8K65 - chains B and C of the 3 polymer chains in the assembly; structure by X-ray diffraction, 2.00 A resolution.

== Chain B ==
Protein: Cytochrome c oxidase subunit 2
Organism: Thermus thermophilus HB8
Notes: EC 7.1.1.9
UniProtKB: Q5SJ80 (COX2_THET8); numbering as in UniProt (aligned over 1-168)
Chain sequence (168 residues; each row starts with the number of its first residue):
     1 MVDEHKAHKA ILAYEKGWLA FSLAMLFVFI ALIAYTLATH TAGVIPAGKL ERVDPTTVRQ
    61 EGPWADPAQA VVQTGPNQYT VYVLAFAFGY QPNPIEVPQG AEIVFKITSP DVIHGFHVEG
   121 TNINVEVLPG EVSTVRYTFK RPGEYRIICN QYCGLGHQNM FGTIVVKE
Disordered / not traced: 1
Bound ions: dinuclear copper ion: His-114, Cys-149, Gln-151, Cys-153, His-157, Met-160
Curated features (UniProtKB/Swiss-Prot):
  - binding site (Cu cation): His-114, Cys-149, Cys-153, His-157

== Chain C ==
Protein: Cytochrome c oxidase polypeptide 2A
Organism: Thermus thermophilus HB8
Notes: EC 7.1.1.9
UniProtKB: P82543 (COXA_THET8); numbering as in UniProt (aligned over 1-34)
Chain sequence (34 residues; numbered 1 to 34; the number before each row is that of its first residue):
     1 MEEKPKGALA VILVLTLTIL VFWLGVYAVF FARG
Disordered / not traced: 1-3
Curated features (UniProtKB/Swiss-Prot):
  - modified residue: Met-1 (N-formylmethionine)

== Chain B / chain C interface ==
Contacting residue pairs - 26 pairs, chain B then chain C:
  Ala-10(B) with Pro-5(C)
  Tyr-14(B) with Lys-4(C); Pro-5(C); Leu-9(C), hydrophobic
  Trp-18(B) with Ile-12(C), hydrophobic; Thr-16(C)
  Phe-21(B) with Thr-16(C)
  Phe-29(B) with Ile-19(C), hydrophobic; Trp-23(C)
  Leu-32(B) with Trp-23(C), hydrophobic; Tyr-27(C), hydrogen bond (backbone-side chain)
  Ile-33(B) with Trp-23(C), hydrophobic
  Tyr-35(B) with Tyr-27(C)
  Thr-36(B) with Tyr-27(C); Phe-30(C); Phe-31(C)
  His-40(B) with Gly-34(C), hydrogen bond (side chain-backbone)
  Thr-41(B) with Phe-30(C); Phe-31(C)
  Gly-120(B) with Arg-33(C)
  Thr-121(B) with Arg-33(C)
  Asn-122(B) with Phe-30(C), hydrogen bond (side chain-backbone); Arg-33(C); Gly-34(C)
  Tyr-137(B) with Arg-33(C), hydrogen bond (side chain-backbone); Gly-34(C)
Interface residues without a listed pair, chain B (17 interface residues in all): Ile-11, Met-25
Interface residues without a listed pair, chain C (14 interface residues in all): Leu-15, Leu-20

== Summary ==
17 residues of chain B face 14 of chain C across their interface, with 4 hydrogen bonds. Polar pairs include
Leu-32(B)/Tyr-27(C), His-40(B)/Gly-34(C) and Asn-122(B)/Phe-30(C). Curated annotation (UniProt) lists 4 Cu
cation-binding residues on chain B.
Here chain B is Cytochrome c oxidase subunit 2 and chain C is Cytochrome c oxidase polypeptide 2A, both from
Thermus thermophilus HB8. Entry 8K65 (Serial femtosecond crystallography structure of CO bound ba3- type
cytochrome c oxidase without pump laser irradiation) was determined by X-ray diffraction together with 8K6Y
and 8AJZ from the same study.
